Entry 6YJ4 (electron microscopy, 2.70 A resolution); this record covers chains J and K of the 42 polymer chains in the assembly.

[Chain J]
Protein: NADH-ubiquinone oxidoreductase chain 6
Source organism: Yarrowia lipolytica (strain CLIB 122 / E 150)
Notes: EC 7.1.1.2
UniProtKB: Q9B6E9 (NU6M_YARLI); residues 1-185 here = UniProt positions 1-185
Amino-acid sequence (185 residues; each row starts with the number of its first residue):
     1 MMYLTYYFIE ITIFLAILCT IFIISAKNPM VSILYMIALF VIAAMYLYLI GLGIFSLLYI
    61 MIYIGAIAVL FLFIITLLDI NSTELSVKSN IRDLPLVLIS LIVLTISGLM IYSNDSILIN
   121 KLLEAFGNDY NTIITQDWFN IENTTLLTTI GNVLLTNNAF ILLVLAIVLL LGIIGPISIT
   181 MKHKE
Modified residues: Met1 (N-formylmethionine; FME)

[Chain K]
Protein: NADH-ubiquinone oxidoreductase chain 4L
Source organism: Yarrowia lipolytica
Notes: EC 7.1.1.2
UniProtKB: S5U4U1 (S5U4U1_YARLL); residues 1-89 here = UniProt positions 1-89
Amino-acid sequence (89 residues; row label = number of the first residue in the row):
     1 MFIGTIILVL SFLGFVFNRR NIILAFICLE TMLLGINLIL LRNSVLFDDI SGSLFAIVII
    61 ILAGVESAIG LSLLVSYYRL RGVINSYGI
Modified residues: Met1 (N-formylmethionine; FME)

[Chain J / chain K interface]
Pairs across the interface (99; chain J residue first):
  Thr12(J) - Ile3(K)
  Ile13(J) - Ile3(K)  hydrophobic
  Ile17(J) - Ile6(K)  hydrophobic
  Thr20(J) - Leu10(K)
  Ile23(J) - Leu24(K)
  Ile23(J) - Ile27(K)  hydrophobic
  Ile24(J) - Leu10(K)
  Ile24(J) - Gly14(K)
  Ile24(J) - Arg20(K)  hydrogen bond (backbone-side chain)
  Ser25(J) - Arg20(K)
  Ala26(J) - Arg20(K)  hydrogen bond (backbone-side chain)
  Lys27(J) - Arg20(K)  hydrogen bond (backbone-side chain)
  Pro29(J) - Asn21(K)
  Pro29(J) - Ile23(K)  hydrophobic
  Ser32(J) - Leu24(K)
  Ser32(J) - Ile27(K)
  Ile33(J) - Ile27(K)  hydrophobic
  Met36(J) - Ile27(K)  hydrophobic
  Met36(J) - Thr31(K)
  Leu39(J) - Thr31(K)
  Phe40(J) - Leu34(K)  hydrophobic
  Ala43(J) - Leu34(K)  hydrophobic
  Ala43(J) - Leu38(K)  hydrophobic
  Tyr46(J) - Met1(K)
  Tyr46(J) - Ile3(K)  hydrophobic
  Tyr46(J) - Arg42(K)
  Leu47(J) - Leu38(K)  hydrophobic
  Leu47(J) - Leu41(K)  hydrophobic
  Ile50(J) - Val45(K)
  Leu52(J) - Leu41(K)  hydrophobic
  Leu52(J) - Val45(K)  hydrophobic
  Phe55(J) - Leu41(K)  hydrophobic
  Phe55(J) - Ser53(K)
  Leu58(J) - Ile57(K)  hydrophobic
  Tyr59(J) - Leu34(K)  hydrophobic
  Tyr59(J) - Asn37(K)
  Tyr59(J) - Leu41(K)
  Tyr59(J) - Ile60(K)  hydrophobic
  Ile62(J) - Ile60(K)  hydrophobic
  Tyr63(J) - Asn37(K)  hydrogen bond
  Tyr63(J) - Ile60(K)
  Ile67(J) - Gly64(K)
  Ile67(J) - Ser67(K)
  Leu70(J) - Leu71(K)  hydrophobic
  Phe71(J) - Phe26(K)  hydrophobic
  Phe71(J) - Ile27(K)  hydrophobic
  Phe71(J) - Leu71(K)  hydrophobic
  Ile74(J) - Ile23(K)  hydrophobic
  Ile74(J) - Leu71(K)  hydrophobic
  Ile75(J) - Ile23(K)  hydrophobic
  Leu78(J) - Tyr78(K)  hydrophobic
  Asp79(J) - Tyr78(K)
  Asp79(J) - Val83(K)
  Asp79(J) - Ile84(K)  hydrogen bond (backbone-backbone)
  Ile80(J) - Asn21(K)
  Ile80(J) - Ile23(K)  hydrophobic
  Ile80(J) - Ile84(K)
  Asn81(J) - Arg20(K)
  Asn81(J) - Asn21(K)
  Asn81(J) - Val83(K)
  Asn81(J) - Ile84(K)  hydrogen bond (backbone-backbone)
  Ser82(J) - Arg20(K)
  Ser82(J) - Asn21(K)
  Ser82(J) - Ser86(K)
  Thr83(J) - Arg19(K)
  Thr83(J) - Arg20(K)  hydrogen bond (backbone-side chain)
  Thr83(J) - Ser86(K)  hydrogen bond
  Leu85(J) - Arg20(K)
  Ser89(J) - Arg19(K)
  Arg92(J) - Arg19(K)
  Asp93(J) - Phe17(K)
  Asp93(J) - Arg19(K)  salt bridge
  Leu96(J) - Phe17(K)  hydrophobic
  Val97(J) - Leu13(K)
  Val97(J) - Phe17(K)  hydrophobic
  Ser100(J) - Leu13(K)
  Leu104(J) - Phe12(K)  hydrophobic
  Leu109(J) - Met1(K)
  Leu109(J) - Phe2(K)  hydrophobic
  Tyr112(J) - Met1(K)
  Tyr112(J) - Ile39(K)
  Phe126(J) - Phe2(K)  hydrophobic
  Asn128(J) - Phe2(K)
  Leu146(J) - Ile50(K)  hydrophobic
  Leu146(J) - Ser53(K)
  Thr149(J) - Ile50(K)
  Val153(J) - Leu54(K)  hydrophobic
  Leu154(J) - Leu54(K)  hydrophobic
  Asn158(J) - Leu54(K)
  Leu165(J) - Ile61(K)  hydrophobic
  Leu165(J) - Leu62(K)  hydrophobic
  Val168(J) - Leu62(K)  hydrophobic
  Val168(J) - Val65(K)
  Leu169(J) - Val65(K)  hydrophobic
  Pro176(J) - Ser72(K)
  Ile179(J) - Ser72(K)
  Ile179(J) - Ser76(K)
  Thr180(J) - Arg79(K)  hydrogen bond (backbone-side chain)
  Lys182(J) - Arg79(K)
Interface residues without a listed pair, chain J (71 interface residues in all): Ala16, Leu77, Glu84, Asn90, Leu101, Thr105, Gly108, Ala125, Ile150, Ile161, Gly172
Interface residues without a listed pair, chain K (55 interface residues in all): Thr5, Ile7, Val9, Ile22, Glu30, Ala56, Val58, Ala68, Leu73, Leu74, Val75, Gly82, Asn85

[Overview]
71 residues of chain J and 55 residues of chain K are in contact; the contacts include 9 hydrogen bonds and 1
salt bridge. Polar contacts include Asp93(J)-Arg19(K), Ile24(J)-Arg20(K) and Ala26(J)-Arg20(K).
Here chain J is NADH-ubiquinone oxidoreductase chain 6 (Yarrowia lipolytica (strain CLIB 122 / E 150)) and
chain K is NADH-ubiquinone oxidoreductase chain 4L (Yarrowia lipolytica). Entry 6YJ4 (Structure of Yarrowia
lipolytica complex I at 2.7 A) was determined by electron microscopy.
